PDB entry 1XCG | X-ray diffraction, 2.50 A resolution | chains A and B

[Chain A]
Molecule: Rho guanine nucleotide exchange factor 11
Organism: Homo sapiens
Notes: fragment: DH/PH domain
UniProt: O15085 (ARHGB_HUMAN); numbering as in UniProt (aligned over 714-1081)
Amino-acid sequence (368 residues; row label = number of the first residue in the row):
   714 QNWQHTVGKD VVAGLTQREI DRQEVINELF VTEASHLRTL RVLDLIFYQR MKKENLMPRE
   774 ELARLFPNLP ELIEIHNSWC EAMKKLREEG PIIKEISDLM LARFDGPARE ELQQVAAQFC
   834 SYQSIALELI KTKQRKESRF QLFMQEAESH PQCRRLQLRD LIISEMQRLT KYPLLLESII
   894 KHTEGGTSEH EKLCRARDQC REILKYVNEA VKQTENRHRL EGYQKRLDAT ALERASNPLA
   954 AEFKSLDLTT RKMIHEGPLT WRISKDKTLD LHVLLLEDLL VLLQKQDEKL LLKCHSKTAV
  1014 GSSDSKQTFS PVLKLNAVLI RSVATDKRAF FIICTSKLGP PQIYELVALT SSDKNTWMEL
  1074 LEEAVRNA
Not modelled in the structure: 1008-1020
What the authors report for this chain:
  - specificity-determining residues: Ile-876 (proposed by the authors, not directly observed)
  - specificity-determining residues: Arg-867, Arg-868 (by similarity / conservation)

[Chain B]
Molecule: Transforming protein RhoA
Organism: Homo sapiens
Notes: fragment: RhoA
UniProt: P61586 (RHOA_HUMAN); residue numbers follow UniProt; this construct covers 3-180
Amino-acid sequence (178 residues; row label = number of the first residue in the row):
     3 AIRKKLVIVG DGACGKTCLL IVNSKDQFPE VYVPTVFENY VADIEVDGKQ VELALWDTAG
    63 QEDYDRLRPL SYPDTDVILM CFSIDSPDSL ENIPEKWTPE VKHFCPNVPI ILVGNKKDLR
   123 NDEHTRRELA KMKQEPVKPE EGRDMANRIG AFGYMECSAK TKDGVREVFE MATRAALQ
Sequence notes: engineered mutation Asn-25 (Phe in P61586)
Swiss-Prot annotation at these positions:
  - region: Ala-61 to Asp-78 (Switch II region)
  - motif: Tyr-34 to Tyr-42 (Effector region)
  - binding site (GTP): Gly-12 to Thr-19, Phe-30 to Thr-37, Asp-59 to Gln-63, Asn-117 to Asp-120, Ser-160 to Lys-162
  - modified residue: Tyr-34 (Microbial infection: O-AMP-tyrosine), Thr-37 (Microbial infection: O-AMP-threonine), Asn-41 (Microbial infection: ADP-ribosylasparagine), Gln-63 (5-glutamyl serotonin)
  - glycosylation: Tyr-34 (Microbial infection: O-linked (GlcNAc) tyrosine), Thr-37 (Microbial infection: O-alpha-linked (GlcNAc) threonine)
  - cross-link: Lys-135 (Glycyl lysine isopeptide (Lys-Gly) (interchain with G-Cter in ubiquitin))
  - natural variant: Glu-47 (E47K: In EDFAOB), Pro-71 (P71S: In EDFAOB)
  - mutagenesis: Gly-14 (G14V: Increased Rho protein signal transduction. Constitutively active), Thr-19 (T19N: Decreased Rho protein signal transduction. Decreased substrate adhesion-dependent cell spreading. Decreased stress fibers assembly. Decreased cytoplasmic microtubule organization), Tyr-34 (Y34A: Abolishes interaction with DGKQ; Y34F: Abolishes AMPylation by Haemophilus IbpA), Thr-37 (T37A: Abolished monoglucosylation by C.difficile toxin TcdA. Abolished O-GlcNAcylation by C.novyi toxin TcdA), Gln-63 (Q63L: Causes constitutive activation), Lys-135 (K135R: Reduced FBXL19-mediated ubiquitination and subsequent degradation)
What the authors report for this chain:
  - specificity-determining residues: Arg-5
  - specificity-determining residues: Asp-76 (by similarity / conservation)
  - specificity-determining residues: Trp-58 (citing earlier work)

[How chain A and chain B interact]
Pairs across the interface - 63 pairs, chain A then chain B:
  Asn-715(A) / Val-33(B)
  Asn-715(A) / Tyr-34(B)
  His-718(A) / Val-33(B)
  Glu-737(A) / Tyr-34(B)
  Val-738(A) / Tyr-34(B)
  Glu-741(A) / Tyr-34(B)  hydrogen bond
  Glu-741(A) / Pro-36(B)
  Glu-741(A) / Thr-37(B)  hydrogen bond (side chain-backbone)
  Glu-741(A) / Val-38(B)  hydrogen bond (side chain-backbone)
  Thr-745(A) / Val-38(B)
  Ser-748(A) / Glu-40(B)  hydrogen bond
  Ser-837(A) / Leu-72(B)
  Arg-867(A) / Asn-41(B)
  Arg-867(A) / Val-43(B)
  Arg-868(A) / Arg-5(B)  hydrogen bond (backbone-side chain)
  Arg-868(A) / Val-43(B)  hydrogen bond (side chain-backbone)
  Arg-868(A) / Asp-45(B)  salt bridge
  Arg-868(A) / Glu-54(B)  salt bridge
  Leu-869(A) / Arg-5(B)
  Leu-869(A) / Asn-41(B)
  Leu-869(A) / Val-43(B)  hydrophobic
  Gln-870(A) / Arg-5(B)
  Arg-872(A) / Pro-75(B)
  Arg-872(A) / Asp-76(B)  salt bridge
  Asp-873(A) / Arg-5(B)  salt bridge
  Asp-873(A) / Asn-41(B)
  Asp-873(A) / Trp-58(B)
  Ile-876(A) / Trp-58(B)  hydrophobic
  Ile-876(A) / Leu-72(B)
  Ile-876(A) / Ser-73(B)
  Met-879(A) / Gln-63(B)
  Met-879(A) / Leu-69(B)  hydrophobic
  Gln-880(A) / Asn-41(B)  hydrogen bond
  Gln-880(A) / Trp-58(B)
  Thr-883(A) / Gly-62(B)
  Thr-883(A) / Gln-63(B)
  Lys-884(A) / Thr-37(B)
  Lys-884(A) / Ala-61(B)  hydrogen bond (side chain-backbone)
  Leu-887(A) / Thr-37(B)
  Leu-887(A) / Ala-61(B)
  Leu-887(A) / Gly-62(B)
  Leu-888(A) / Thr-37(B)
  Leu-888(A) / Val-38(B)  hydrophobic
  Arg-914(A) / Tyr-66(B)
  Leu-917(A) / Tyr-66(B)
  Leu-917(A) / Leu-69(B)  hydrophobic
  Lys-918(A) / Tyr-66(B)
  Val-920(A) / Leu-69(B)  hydrophobic
  Asn-921(A) / Tyr-66(B)
  Asn-921(A) / Asp-67(B)  hydrogen bond (side chain-backbone)
  Asn-921(A) / Arg-68(B)  hydrogen bond (side chain-backbone)
  Asn-921(A) / Leu-69(B)  hydrogen bond (side chain-backbone)
  Val-924(A) / Arg-68(B)
  Val-924(A) / Leu-69(B)  hydrophobic
  Lys-925(A) / Arg-68(B)
  Glu-928(A) / Arg-68(B)  salt bridge
  Glu-928(A) / Leu-72(B)
  Asn-929(A) / Arg-68(B)  hydrogen bond
  Arg-932(A) / Arg-68(B)
  Ser-1065(A) / Pro-96(B)
  Ser-1065(A) / Glu-97(B)  hydrogen bond (side chain-backbone)
  Ser-1065(A) / Pro-101(B)
  Asn-1068(A) / Glu-97(B)
Also at the interface, not in a pair above, chain A (37 interface residues in all): Gln-717, Lys-844, Arg-881, Ser-891
Also at the interface, not in a pair above, chain B (30 interface residues in all): Thr-19, Ala-56, Asp-59, Arg-70
From the paper, about this interface:
  - pairs named by the authors: Glu-741(A)/Thr-37(B) (backbone contact), Glu-741(A)/Val-38(B) (backbone contact), Glu-741(A)/Tyr-34(B), Arg-867(A)/Glu-40(B), Arg-868(A)/Asp-45(B), Arg-868(A)/Glu-54(B), Arg-872(A)/Asp-76(B), Asp-873(A)/Trp-58(B), Asp-873(A)/Arg-5(B) (salt bridge), Ile-876(A)/Trp-58(B), Met-879(A)/Leu-69(B), Glu-928(A)/Arg-68(B) (salt bridge), Asn-929(A)/Arg-68(B), Ser-1065(A)/Glu-97(B) (hydrogen bond), Asn-1068(A)/Glu-97(B)
  - interface residues, chain B: Arg-68(B)

[Overview]
The interface between chain A and chain B involves 37 residues on one side and 30 on the other, with 13
hydrogen bonds and 5 salt bridges. Among the polar pairs are Arg-868(A)/Asp-45(B), Arg-868(A)/Glu-54(B) and
Arg-872(A)/Asp-76(B). The authors report backbone contacts between Glu-741(A) and Thr-37(B) and Glu-741(A) and
Val-38(B); contacts between Glu-741(A) and Tyr-34(B), Arg-867(A) and Glu-40(B) and Arg-868(A) and Asp-45(B)
among others; salt bridges between Asp-873(A) and Arg-5(B) and Glu-928(A) and Arg-68(B). From the paper: the
interface residue Arg-68(B); specificity determinants Ile-876(A), Arg-867(A) and Arg-5(B) among others.
Chain A is Rho guanine nucleotide exchange factor 11 and chain B is Transforming protein RhoA, both from Homo
sapiens; the structure, Crystal Structure of Human RhoA in complex with DH/PH fragment of PDZRHOGEF, was
determined by X-ray diffraction.
